3R7F - chains A and B of the 3 polymer chains in the assembly; structure by X-ray diffraction, 2.10 A resolution.

Chain A (and B):
Protein: Aspartate carbamoyltransferase
Source organism: Bacillus subtilis
Notes: EC 2.1.3.2; chain B of this document is another copy of the same molecule, construct and numbering; everything in this record applies to it too
Reference sequence: P05654 (PYRB_BACSU); residues 1-304 here = UniProt positions 1-304
Chain sequence (304 residues; numbered 1 to 304; the number before each row is that of its first residue):
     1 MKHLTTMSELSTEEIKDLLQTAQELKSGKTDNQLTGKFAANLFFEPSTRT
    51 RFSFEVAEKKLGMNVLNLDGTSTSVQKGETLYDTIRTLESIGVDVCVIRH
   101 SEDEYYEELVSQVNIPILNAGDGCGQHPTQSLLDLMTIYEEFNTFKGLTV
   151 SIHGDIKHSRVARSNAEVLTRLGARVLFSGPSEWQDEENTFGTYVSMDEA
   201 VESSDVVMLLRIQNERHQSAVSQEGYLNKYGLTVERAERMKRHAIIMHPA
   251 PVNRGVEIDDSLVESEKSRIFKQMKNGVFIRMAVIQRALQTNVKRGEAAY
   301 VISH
Disordered / not traced: 292-304
Residues lining bound ligands: phosphoric acid mono(formamide)ester (CP): Pro-46, Ser-47, Thr-48, Arg-49, Thr-50, Arg-51, Arg-99, His-127, Gln-130, Pro-249, Ala-250, Pro-251
Reported in the primary citation:
  - conformationally variable residues (loop rearrangement): Phe-44 to Arg-49, Asp-69 to Gly-78, Ser-101 to Tyr-105, Asp-122 to Gln-126, Arg-160 to Asn-165, Trp-184 to Phe-191, Ile-212 to Gly-225
  - binding site for phosphoric acid mono(formamide)ester: Ser-47, Thr-48, Arg-49, Thr-50, Ser-74, Arg-99, His-127, Gln-130
  - mutagenesis - R99A: decreased binding to phosphoric acid mono(formamide)ester (citing earlier work)
  - mutagenesis - R99A: decreased binding to Asp
  - catalytic residues: Lys-77 (proposed by the authors, not directly observed)
  - catalytic residues: Arg-99 (from molecular simulation)

How chain A and chain B interact:
Residue-residue contacts (42; chain A residue first):
  Pro-46(A) with Ser-72(B)
  Ser-47(A) with Ser-72(B), hydrogen bond (backbone-backbone); Thr-73(B); Ser-74(B)
  Thr-48(A) with Thr-73(B); Ser-74(B), hydrogen bond (side chain-backbone); Val-75(B)
  Arg-49(A) with Ser-74(B); Glu-79(B), salt bridge; Thr-87(B), hydrogen bond
  Phe-52(A) with Asn-67(B); Leu-68(B), hydrophobic; Thr-73(B); Ile-91(B), hydrophobic
  Ser-53(A) with Ile-91(B)
  Glu-55(A) with Val-65(B); Leu-66(B)
  Val-56(A) with Phe-38(B); Leu-66(B), hydrophobic; Ile-91(B)
  Lys-59(A) with Phe-38(B); Asn-64(B); Val-65(B), hydrogen bond (side chain-backbone)
  Lys-60(A) with Phe-38(B)
  Asp-69(A) with Ser-72(B)
  Arg-211(A) with Gly-78(B)
  Gln-213(A) with Lys-77(B)
  Arg-216(A) with Lys-77(B)
  Pro-251(A) with Lys-77(B); Glu-79(B)
  Arg-254(A) with Asp-83(B), salt bridge
  Glu-264(A) with Tyr-82(B), hydrogen bond; Arg-86(B), salt bridge
  Phe-271(A) with Asp-83(B); Arg-86(B); Thr-87(B); Ser-90(B)
  Met-274(A) with Thr-87(B), hydrogen bond; Ser-90(B); Ile-91(B)
  Lys-275(A) with Ser-90(B)
  Val-278(A) with Ile-91(B)
Also at the interface, not in a pair above, chain A (25 interface residues in all): Glu-45, Thr-71, Glu-215, Val-252

In short:
25 residues of chain A and 19 residues of chain B are in contact, with 6 hydrogen bonds and 3 salt bridges.
Among the polar pairs are Arg-49(A)/Glu-79(B), Arg-254(A)/Asp-83(B) and Glu-264(A)/Arg-86(B). Bound to chain
A: phosphoric acid mono(formamide)ester. The paper reports catalytic residues Lys-77(A) and Arg-99(A); R99A of
chain A reduces binding to phosphoric acid mono(formamide)ester.
Both chains are Aspartate carbamoyltransferase (Bacillus subtilis). Entry 3R7F (Crystal Structure of CP-bound
Aspartate Transcarbamoylase from Bacillus subtilis) was determined by X-ray diffraction (same publication as
3R7D and 3R7L).
